7YI6 - chains B and D of the 3 polymer chains in the assembly; structure by X-ray diffraction, 2.28 A resolution.

== Chain B ==
Name: light chain of 3D1
From: Homo sapiens
Chain sequence (214 residues; each row starts with the number of its first residue):
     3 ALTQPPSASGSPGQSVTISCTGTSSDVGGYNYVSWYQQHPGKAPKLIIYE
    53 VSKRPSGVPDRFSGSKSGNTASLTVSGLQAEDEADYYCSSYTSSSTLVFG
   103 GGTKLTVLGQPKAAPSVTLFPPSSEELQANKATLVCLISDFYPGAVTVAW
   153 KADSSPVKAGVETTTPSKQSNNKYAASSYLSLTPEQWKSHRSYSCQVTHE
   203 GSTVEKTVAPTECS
Not modelled in the structure: 213-216
Disulfide bonds: Cys22-Cys90, Cys138-Cys197

== Chain D ==
Name: heavy chain of 3D1
From: Homo sapiens
Chain sequence (221 residues; numbered 1 to 221; the number before each row is that of its first residue):
     1 EVQLVQSGSELKKPGASVRISCKASGYSFTSLSMNWVRQAPGQGLEWMGW
    51 ISTKSGDPTYAQAFTGRFVFSLDTSVNTAYLQINSLEAGDTAVYYCARGQ
   101 PPVGWTFDYWGQGTLVTVSSASTKGPSVFPLAPSSKSTSGGTAALGCLVK
   151 DYFPEPVTVSWNSGALTSGVHTFPAVLQSSGLYSLSSVVTVPSSSLGTQT
   201 YICNVNHKPSNTKVDKKVEPP
Modified positions: Glu1 (pyroglutamic acid; PCA)
Disulfide bonds: Cys22-Cys96, Cys147-Cys203
From the paper describing this entry:
  - conformationally variable residues (side-chain flip): Lys54

== Interface between chain B and chain D ==
Residue-residue contacts (68; chain B residue first):
  Tyr34(B) with Val103(D), hydrophobic
  Ser36(B) with Thr106(D)
  Tyr38(B) with Thr106(D); Phe107(D), hydrogen bond (side chain-backbone); Trp110(D), hydrophobic
  Gln40(B) with Gln39(D), hydrogen bond; Tyr95(D), hydrogen bond
  Lys44(B) with Tyr95(D), hydrogen bond (backbone-side chain)
  Ala45(B) with Tyr95(D), hydrophobic; Gly111(D)
  Pro46(B) with Leu45(D), hydrophobic; Tyr95(D); Trp110(D)
  Leu48(B) with Thr106(D); Phe107(D)
  Tyr51(B) with Gln100(D); Thr106(D)
  Tyr89(B) with Gln39(D), hydrogen bond; Gln43(D); Gly44(D); Leu45(D), hydrophobic
  Tyr93(B) with Trp105(D)
  Ser97(B) with Trp50(D); Trp105(D)
  Thr98(B) with Trp47(D); Trp105(D)
  Leu99(B) with Trp47(D); Trp105(D); Phe107(D), hydrophobic
  Phe101(B) with Val37(D), hydrophobic; Leu45(D); Glu46(D); Trp47(D); Phe107(D), hydrophobic
  Phe122(B) with Leu131(D), hydrophobic; Ala144(D)
  Ser125(B) with Phe129(D); Pro130(D)
  Glu127(B) with Val128(D); Phe129(D); Pro130(D)
  Glu128(B) with Phe129(D); Leu131(D); Leu148(D)
  Lys133(B) with Lys150(D)
  Thr135(B) with Leu148(D); Lys150(D)
  Val137(B) with Ser186(D)
  Leu139(B) with Phe173(D), hydrophobic; Ser186(D)
  Ile140(B) with Phe173(D)
  Ser141(B) with His171(D)
  Glu164(B) with Val176(D); Gln178(D); Ser179(D)
  Thr166(B) with Pro174(D); Ala175(D); Val176(D)
  Ser169(B) with Pro174(D)
  Gln171(B) with His171(D), hydrogen bond
  Ala177(B) with His171(D)
  Ala178(B) with Phe173(D)
  Ser179(B) with Pro174(D)
  Tyr181(B) with Leu148(D), hydrophobic; Val176(D), hydrophobic; Ser184(D); Leu185(D); Ser186(D), hydrogen bond (side chain-backbone)
Also at the interface, not in a pair above, chain B (36 interface residues in all): Thr120, Pro123, Thr165
Also at the interface, not in a pair above, chain D (42 interface residues in all): Pro102, Asp108, Ala132, Leu145, Gly146, Asp151, Leu177, Val188, Lys216

== In short ==
36 residues of chain B face 42 of chain D across their interface, with 7 hydrogen bonds. Among the polar pairs
are Tyr38(B)-Phe107(D), Gln40(B)-Gln39(D) and Gln40(B)-Tyr95(D). The paper reports conformational variability
at Lys54(D).
Here chain B is light chain of 3D1 and chain D is heavy chain of 3D1, both from Homo sapiens. Entry 7YI6 (bnAb
3D1 in complex with 6-mer HR1 peptide from HCoV-229E S protein) was determined by X-ray diffraction together
with 7Y8J and 7YD3 from the same study.
